8RTB - chains D and F of the 9 polymer chains in the assembly; structure by electron microscopy, 3.83 A resolution.

Chain D (and F):
Molecule: TrwG protein
Organism: Escherichia coli
Notes: chain F of this document is another copy of the same molecule, construct and numbering; everything in this record applies to it too
UniProtKB: O50335 (O50335_ECOLX); residues 1-231 here = UniProt positions 1-231
Sequence (231 residues; numbered 1 to 231; the number before each row is that of its first residue):
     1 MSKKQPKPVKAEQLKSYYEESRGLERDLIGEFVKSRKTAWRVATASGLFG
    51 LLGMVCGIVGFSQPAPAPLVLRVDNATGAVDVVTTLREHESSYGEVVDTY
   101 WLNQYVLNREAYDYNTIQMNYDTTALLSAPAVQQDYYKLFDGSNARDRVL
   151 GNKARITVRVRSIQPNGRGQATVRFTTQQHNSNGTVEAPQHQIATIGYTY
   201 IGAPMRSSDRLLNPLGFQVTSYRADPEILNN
Disordered / not traced: 1-4, 63-231 (chain F: 1-21, 63-231)
Sequence notes: conflict Ala-188 (Arg in O50335)

Interface between chain D and chain F:
Residue-residue contacts (5):
  Leu-24(D) with Glu-25(F); Leu-28(F)
  Glu-25(D) with Leu-24(F)
  Leu-28(D) with Leu-28(F)
  Phe-32(D) with Glu-31(F)
Other interface residues (no listed pair), chain D (8 interface residues in all): Ser-21, Asp-27, Ser-35, Val-42
Other interface residues (no listed pair), chain F (6 interface residues in all): Ser-35, Val-42

Overview:
8 residues of chain D and 6 residues of chain F are in contact.
Chain D and chain F are both TrwG protein (Escherichia coli); the structure, Extended inner membrane complex
(IMC) protomer structure (TrwM/VirB3-TrwK/VirB4-TrwI/VirB6-TrwG/VirB8-TrwE/VirB10) from the fully-assembled
R388 type IV secretion system, was determined by electron microscopy, deposited together with 8RT4, 8RT5,
8RT6, 8RT7, 8RT8, 8RT9, 8RTA and 8RTD.
